Entry 1FL3 (X-ray diffraction, 2.45 A resolution); this record covers chains H and L.

Chain H:
Molecule: Blue fluorescent antibody (19G2)-heavy chain
From: Mus musculus
Notes: fragment: fab fragment; antibody fragment or engineered binder
Chain sequence (208 residues; numbered 2 to 214; 5 numbers in that range are skipped by the numbering (no residue carries them; nothing is unmodelled there); the number before each row is that of its first residue):
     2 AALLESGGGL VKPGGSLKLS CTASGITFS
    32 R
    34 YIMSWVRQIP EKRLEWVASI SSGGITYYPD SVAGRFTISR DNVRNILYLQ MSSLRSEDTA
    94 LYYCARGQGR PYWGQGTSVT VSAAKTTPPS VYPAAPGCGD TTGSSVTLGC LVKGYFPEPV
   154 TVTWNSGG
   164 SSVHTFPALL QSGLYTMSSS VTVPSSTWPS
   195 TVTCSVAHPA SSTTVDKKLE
Cystine bridges: Cys22-Cys97, Cys143-Cys198
Small-molecule neighbours: 4-(4-styryl-phenylcarbamoyl)-butyric acid (SPB): Ile35, Ser37, Val39, Leu47, Tyr96, Ala98, Gly100, Gln101, Trp106

Chain L:
Molecule: Blue fluorescent antibody (19G2)-light chain
From: Mus musculus
Notes: fragment: fab fragment; antibody fragment or engineered binder
Chain sequence (214 residues; row label = number of the first residue in the row):
     2 AALTQSPVSN PVTLGTSASI SCRSTKSLLH SNGITYLYWY LQKPGQSPQL LIYQMSNLAS
    62 GVPNRFSSSG SGTDFTLRIN TVEAEDVGVY YCAQNLELPP TFGAGTKLEL KRADAAPTVS
   122 IFPPSSEQLT SGGASVVCFL NNFYPKDINV KWKIDGSERQ NGVLNSWTDQ DSKDSTYSMS
   182 STLTLTKDEY ERHNGYTCEA THKTSTSPIV KSFN
Cystine bridges: Cys23-Cys93, Cys139-Cys199
Small-molecule neighbours: 4-(4-styryl-phenylcarbamoyl)-butyric acid (SPB): Tyr39, Tyr41, Pro49, Gln95, Asn96, Leu97, Glu98, Leu99, Pro101, Phe103

Interface between chain H and chain L:
Residue-residue contacts (64; chain H residue first):
  Ile35(H) - Leu99(L)  hydrophobic
  Gln41(H) - Gln43(L)  hydrogen bond
  Lys45(H) - Tyr92(L)
  Arg46(H) - Phe103(L)  hydrogen bond (side chain-backbone)
  Arg46(H) - Gly104(L)
  Arg46(H) - Ala105(L)
  Leu47(H) - Tyr41(L)
  Leu47(H) - Phe103(L)
  Trp49(H) - Pro101(L)
  Ser52(H) - Leu99(L)
  Tyr60(H) - Leu99(L)  hydrophobic
  Tyr96(H) - Pro49(L)
  Gly100(H) - Asn96(L)
  Gly102(H) - Tyr54(L)
  Gly102(H) - Gln55(L)
  Gly102(H) - Asn96(L)
  Arg103(H) - Leu51(L)
  Arg103(H) - Tyr54(L)
  Pro104(H) - Tyr39(L)  hydrophobic
  Pro104(H) - Leu51(L)
  Pro104(H) - Tyr54(L)
  Pro104(H) - Asn96(L)
  Trp106(H) - Pro49(L)  hydrogen bond (side chain-backbone)
  Trp106(H) - Leu51(L)
  Gln108(H) - Ser48(L)  hydrogen bond (backbone-side chain)
  Val124(H) - Glu128(L)
  Tyr125(H) - Ser126(L)
  Tyr125(H) - Gln129(L)
  Tyr125(H) - Ser132(L)
  Pro126(H) - Ser126(L)
  Pro126(H) - Glu128(L)
  Ala127(H) - Phe123(L)
  Ala128(H) - Phe123(L)
  Ala128(H) - Pro124(L)
  Pro129(H) - Phe123(L)
  Pro129(H) - Pro124(L)
  Asp133(H) - Ser213(L)
  Asp133(H) - Phe214(L)
  Thr140(H) - Ser121(L)  hydrogen bond
  Thr140(H) - Phe123(L)
  Leu144(H) - Ser136(L)
  His167(H) - Asn142(L)
  His167(H) - Asn143(L)
  His167(H) - Asp172(L)  salt bridge
  His167(H) - Ser179(L)  hydrogen bond
  Phe169(H) - Phe140(L)  hydrophobic
  Phe169(H) - Asn142(L)
  Phe169(H) - Ser167(L)
  Phe169(H) - Thr169(L)
  Phe169(H) - Ser179(L)
  Phe169(H) - Met180(L)
  Phe169(H) - Ser181(L)
  Pro170(H) - Ser167(L)  hydrogen bond (backbone-side chain)
  Pro170(H) - Trp168(L)
  Leu172(H) - Leu165(L)  hydrophobic
  Leu172(H) - Asn166(L)
  Leu172(H) - Ser167(L)
  Gln174(H) - Leu165(L)
  Gln174(H) - Thr185(L)  hydrogen bond
  Ser181(H) - Phe140(L)
  Ser181(H) - Ser181(L)  hydrogen bond
  Ser183(H) - Phe140(L)
  Ser183(H) - Asn142(L)  hydrogen bond
  Lys211(H) - Glu128(L)  salt bridge
Interface residues without a listed pair, chain H (38 interface residues in all): Gln101, Thr134, Leu141, Lys146, Thr168, Ser182
Interface residues without a listed pair, chain L (45 interface residues in all): Leu4, Gln50, Ala60, Ser61, Pro100, Ile122, Lys212

Summary:
The interface between chain H and chain L involves 38 residues on one side and 45 on the other; the contacts
include 10 hydrogen bonds and 2 salt bridges. Among the polar pairs are His167(H)-Asp172(L),
Lys211(H)-Glu128(L) and Gln41(H)-Gln43(L).
Chain H is Blue fluorescent antibody (19G2)-heavy chain and chain L is Blue fluorescent antibody (19G2)-light
chain, both from Mus musculus; the structure, Crystal structure of the blue fluorescent antibody (19G2) in
complex with stilbene hapten at 277K, was determined by X-ray diffraction.
